PDB entry 4U5B | X-ray diffraction, 3.50 A resolution | chains A and E of the 6 polymer chains in the assembly

[Chain A]
Name: Glutamate receptor 2
Source organism: Rattus norvegicus
UniProt: P19491 (GRIA2_RAT); aligned to UniProt positions 25-838 over residues 6-824 (the alignment contains insertions or deletions, so no single offset holds)
Chain sequence (814 residues; numbered 6 to 824; 5 numbers in that range are skipped by the numbering (no residue carries them; nothing is unmodelled there); the number before each row is that of its first residue):
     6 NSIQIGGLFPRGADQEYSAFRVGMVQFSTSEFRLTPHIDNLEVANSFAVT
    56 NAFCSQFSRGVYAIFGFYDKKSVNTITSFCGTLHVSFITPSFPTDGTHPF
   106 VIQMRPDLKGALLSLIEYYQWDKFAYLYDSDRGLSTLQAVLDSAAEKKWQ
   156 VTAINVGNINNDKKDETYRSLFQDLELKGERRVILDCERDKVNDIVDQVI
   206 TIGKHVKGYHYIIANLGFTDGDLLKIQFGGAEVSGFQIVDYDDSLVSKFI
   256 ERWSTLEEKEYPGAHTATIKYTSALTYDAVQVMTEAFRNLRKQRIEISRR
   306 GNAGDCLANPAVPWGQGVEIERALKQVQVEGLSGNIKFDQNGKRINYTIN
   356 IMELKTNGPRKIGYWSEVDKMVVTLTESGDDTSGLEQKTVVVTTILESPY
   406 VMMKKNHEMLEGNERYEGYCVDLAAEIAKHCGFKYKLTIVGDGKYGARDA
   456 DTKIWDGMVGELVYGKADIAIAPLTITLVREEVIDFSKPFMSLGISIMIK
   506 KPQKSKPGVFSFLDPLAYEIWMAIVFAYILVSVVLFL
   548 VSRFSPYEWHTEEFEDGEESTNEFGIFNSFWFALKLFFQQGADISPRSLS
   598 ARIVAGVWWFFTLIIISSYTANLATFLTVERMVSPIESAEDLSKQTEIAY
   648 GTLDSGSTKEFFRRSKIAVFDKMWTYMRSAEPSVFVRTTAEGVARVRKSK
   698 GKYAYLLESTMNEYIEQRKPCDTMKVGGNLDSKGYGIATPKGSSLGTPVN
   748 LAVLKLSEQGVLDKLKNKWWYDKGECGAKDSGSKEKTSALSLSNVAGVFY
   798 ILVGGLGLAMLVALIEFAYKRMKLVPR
Disordered / not traced: 383-390, 548-596, 776-784, 815-824
Sequence notes: engineered mutation Gly184 (Lys203 in P19491), Glu237 (Asn256 in P19491), Asp385 (Asn406 in P19491), Gln392 (Asn413 in P19491), Asp461 (Asn482 in P19491), Ala528 (Cys549 in P19491), Leu535 (Gly556 in P19491), Glu565 (Ser586 in P19491), Phe577 (Leu598 in P19491), Ala580 (Ser601 in P19491), Lys582 (Gly603 in P19491), Leu583 (Ala604 in P19491), Phe585 (Met606 in P19491), Ala589 (Cys610 in P19491), Ala598 (Gly619 in P19491), Ala602 (Gly623 in P19491), Thr622 (Ala643 in P19491), Ala815 (Cys836 in P19491), Arg818 (Ser839 in P19491), Met819 (Arg840 in P19491), Lys820 (Ala841 in P19491), Leu821 (Glu842 in P19491), Val822 (Ala843 in P19491), Pro823 (Lys844 in P19491)
Disulfide bonds: Cys59-Cys311, Cys718-Cys773
Covalently attached groups: N-acetylglucosamine (NAG) linked to Asn351
Ligand contacts:
  - FWF (N,N'-[biphenyl-4,4'-diyldi(2R)propane-2,1-diyl]dipropane-2-sulfonamide): Ile481, Lys493, Pro494, Phe495, Met496, Ser497, Ser729, Lys730, Gly731, Val750, Leu751, Ser754
  - 3-(carboxymethyl)-4-isopropenylproline (KAI): Glu402, Tyr450, Pro478, Leu479, Thr480, Arg485, Leu650, Ser652, Gly653, Ser654, Thr655, Thr686, Glu705, Met708, Tyr732
UniProt features mapped onto this chain:
  - binding site (L-glutamate): Thr482
  - glycosylation: Asn351 (N-linked (GlcNAc...) asparagine)
What the authors report for this chain:
  - mutagenesis - I633A, I633E: decreased signaling
  - mutagenesis - I633A, I633E: unchanged expression

[Chain E]
Name: Con-ikot-ikot
Source organism: Conus striatus
UniProt: P0CB20 (CONII_CONST); residues 1-86 here correspond to UniProt positions 38-123 (UniProt number = residue number + 37)
Chain sequence (90 residues; numbered -3 to 86; the number before each row is that of its first residue; numbers below 1 keep their minus sign (Gly-3 is residue -3)):
    -3 GPGSSGPADCCRMKECCTDRVNECLQRYSGREDKFVSFCYQEATVTCGSF
    47 NEIVGCCYGYQMCMIRVVKPNSLSGAHEACKTVSCGNPCA
Disordered / not traced: -3 to 1
Sequence notes: expression tag (-3 to 0)
Disulfide bonds: Cys12-Cys43, Cys13-Cys52, Cys20-Cys35, Cys53-Cys81, Cys59-Cys76
UniProt features mapped onto this chain:
  - site (Interaction with glutamate receptor 2 (GRIA2)): Gln37, Glu48, Ala75

[Chain A / chain E interface]
Pairs across the interface - 20 pairs, chain A then chain E:
  Gln125(A) - Asn67(E)
  Asp127(A) - Glu28(E)
  Gln155(A) - Gln22(E)  hydrogen bond
  Lys183(A) - Arg23(E)
  Arg187(A) - Ser25(E)  hydrogen bond
  Arg187(A) - Asn67(E)  hydrogen bond
  Arg453(A) - Gln37(E)  hydrogen bond
  Arg453(A) - Glu38(E)  salt bridge
  Trp460(A) - Gln37(E)
  Leu483(A) - Ile49(E)  hydrophobic
  Val484(A) - Gln37(E)  hydrogen bond (backbone-side chain)
  Glu487(A) - Ser33(E)
  Glu487(A) - Gln37(E)
  Val488(A) - Phe34(E)  hydrophobic
  Val488(A) - Gln37(E)
  Arg660(A) - Glu48(E)  salt bridge
  Arg661(A) - Glu48(E)
  Arg661(A) - Ile49(E)
  Lys663(A) - Asn47(E)
  Gly739(A) - Lys30(E)
Interface residues without a listed pair, chain A (17 interface residues in all): Lys153, Gly184
Interface residues without a listed pair, chain E (18 interface residues in all): Gly26, Val41, Gln57, Leu69, Ser70

[In short]
The interface between chain A and chain E involves 17 residues on one side and 18 on the other; the contacts
include 5 hydrogen bonds and 2 salt bridges. Polar pairs include Arg453(A)-Glu38(E), Arg660(A)-Glu48(E) and
Gln155(A)-Gln22(E). The paper reports that I633A and I633E of chain A reduce signaling; I633A and I633E of
chain A leave expression unchanged.
Here chain A is Glutamate receptor 2 (Rattus norvegicus) and chain E is Con-ikot-ikot (Conus striatus). Entry
4U5B (Crystal structure of GluA2 A622T, con-ikot-ikot snail toxin, partial agonist KA and postitive modulator
(R,R)-2b complex) was determined by X-ray diffraction, deposited together with 4U5C, 4U5D, 4U5E and 4U5F.
